PDB entry 8CEN | electron microscopy, 3.00 A resolution | chains A and M of the 46 polymer chains in the assembly

Chain A:
Protein: DNA-directed RNA polymerase II subunit RPB1
Organism: Saccharomyces cerevisiae
Notes: EC 2.7.7.6
Reference sequence: P04050 (RPB1_YEAST); the author numbering skips numbers that UniProt does not, so the offset changes along the chain: 1-1454 = UniProt 1-1454; 1469-1614 = UniProt 1455-1600; 1629-1653 = UniProt 1601-1625; 1661-1768 = UniProt 1626-1733
Amino-acid sequence (1733 residues; numbered 1 to 1768; 35 numbers in that range are skipped by the numbering (no residue carries them; nothing is unmodelled there); the number before each row is that of its first residue):
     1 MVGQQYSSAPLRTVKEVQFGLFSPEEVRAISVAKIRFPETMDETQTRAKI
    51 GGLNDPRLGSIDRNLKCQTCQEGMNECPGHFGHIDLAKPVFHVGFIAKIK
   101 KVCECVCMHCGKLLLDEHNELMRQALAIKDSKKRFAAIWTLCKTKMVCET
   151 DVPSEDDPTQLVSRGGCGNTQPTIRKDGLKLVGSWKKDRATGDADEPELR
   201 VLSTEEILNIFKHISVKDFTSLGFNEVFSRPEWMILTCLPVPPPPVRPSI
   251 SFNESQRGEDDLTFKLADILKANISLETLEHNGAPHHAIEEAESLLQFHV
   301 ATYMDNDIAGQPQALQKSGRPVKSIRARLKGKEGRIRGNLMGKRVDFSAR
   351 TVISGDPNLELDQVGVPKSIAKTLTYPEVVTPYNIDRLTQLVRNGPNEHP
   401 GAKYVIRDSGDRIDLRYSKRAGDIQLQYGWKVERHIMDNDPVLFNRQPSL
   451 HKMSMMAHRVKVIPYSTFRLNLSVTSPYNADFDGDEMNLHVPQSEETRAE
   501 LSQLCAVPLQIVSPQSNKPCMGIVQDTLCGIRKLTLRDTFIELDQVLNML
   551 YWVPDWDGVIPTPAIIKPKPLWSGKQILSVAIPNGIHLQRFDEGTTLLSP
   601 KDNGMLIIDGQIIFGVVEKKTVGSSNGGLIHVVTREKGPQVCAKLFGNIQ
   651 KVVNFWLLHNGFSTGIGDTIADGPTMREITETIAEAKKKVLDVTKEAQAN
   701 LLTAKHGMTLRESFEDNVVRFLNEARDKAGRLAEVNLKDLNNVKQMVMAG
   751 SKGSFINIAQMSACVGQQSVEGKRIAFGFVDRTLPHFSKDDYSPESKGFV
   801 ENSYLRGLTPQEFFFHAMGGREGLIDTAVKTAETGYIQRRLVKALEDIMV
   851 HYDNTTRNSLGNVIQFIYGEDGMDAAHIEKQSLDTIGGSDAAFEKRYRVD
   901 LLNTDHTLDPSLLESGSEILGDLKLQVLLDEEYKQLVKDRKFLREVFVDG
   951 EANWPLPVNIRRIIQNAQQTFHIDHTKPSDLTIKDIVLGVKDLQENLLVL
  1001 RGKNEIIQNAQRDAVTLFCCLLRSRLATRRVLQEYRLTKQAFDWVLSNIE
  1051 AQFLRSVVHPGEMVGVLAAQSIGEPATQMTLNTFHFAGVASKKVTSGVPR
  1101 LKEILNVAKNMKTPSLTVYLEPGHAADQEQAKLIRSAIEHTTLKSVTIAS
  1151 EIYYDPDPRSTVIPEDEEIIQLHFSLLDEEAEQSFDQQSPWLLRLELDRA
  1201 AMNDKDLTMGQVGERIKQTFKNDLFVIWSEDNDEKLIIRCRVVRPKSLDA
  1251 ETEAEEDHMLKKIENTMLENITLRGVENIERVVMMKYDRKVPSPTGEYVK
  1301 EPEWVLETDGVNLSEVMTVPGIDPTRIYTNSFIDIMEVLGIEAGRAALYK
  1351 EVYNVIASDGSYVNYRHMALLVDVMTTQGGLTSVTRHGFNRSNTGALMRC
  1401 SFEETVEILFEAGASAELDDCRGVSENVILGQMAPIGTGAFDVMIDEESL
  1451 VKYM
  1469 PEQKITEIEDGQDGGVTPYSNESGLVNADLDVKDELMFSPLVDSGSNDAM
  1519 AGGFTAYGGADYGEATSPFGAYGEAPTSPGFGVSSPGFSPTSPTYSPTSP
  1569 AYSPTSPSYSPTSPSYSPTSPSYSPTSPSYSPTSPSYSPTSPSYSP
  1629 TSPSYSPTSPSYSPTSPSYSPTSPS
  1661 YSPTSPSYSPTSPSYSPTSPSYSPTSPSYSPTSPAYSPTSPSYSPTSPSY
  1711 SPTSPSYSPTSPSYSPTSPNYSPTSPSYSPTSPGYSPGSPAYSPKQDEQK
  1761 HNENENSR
Disordered / not traced: 1, 189-196, 1080-1092, 1178-1183, 1469-1571, 1661-1664, 1679-1768
Metal / ion sites: Zn2+ site 1: C67, C70, C77, H80; Zn2+ site 2: C107, C110, C148, C167; Mg2+: D483, D485
Curated features (UniProtKB/Swiss-Prot):
  - region: P248 to D260 (Lid loop), N306 to K323 (Rudder loop), P810 to E822 (Bridging helix)
  - binding site (Zn(2+)): C67, C70, C77, H80, C107, C110, C148, C167
  - binding site (Mg(2+)): D481, D483, D485
  - modified residue: T1485 (Phosphothreonine)
  - cross-link (Glycyl lysine isopeptide (Lys-Gly)): K695 (interchain with G-Cter in ubiquitin), K1246 (interchain with G-Cter in ubiquitin), K1350 (interchain with G-Cter in ubiquitin)

Chain M:
Protein: Transcription initiation factor IIB
Organism: Saccharomyces cerevisiae
Reference sequence: P29055 (TF2B_YEAST); numbering as in UniProt (aligned over 1-345)
Amino-acid sequence (352 residues; row label = number of the first residue in the row):
     1 MMTRESIDKRAGRRGPNLNIVLTCPECKVYPPKIVERFSEGDVVCALCGL
    51 VLSDKLVDTRSEWRTFSNDDHNGDDPSRVGEASNPLLDGNNLSTRIGKGE
   101 TTDMRFTKELNKAQGKNVMDKKDNEVQAAFAKITMLCDAAELPKIVKDCA
   151 KEAYKLCHDEKTLKGKSMESIMAASILIGCRRAEVARTFKEIQSLIHVKT
   201 KEFGKTLNIMKNILRGKSEDGFLKIDTDNMSGAQNLTYIPRFCSHLGLPM
   251 QVTTSAEYTAKKCKEIKEIAGKSPITIAVVSIYLNILLFQIPITAAKVGQ
   301 TLQVTEGTIKSGYKILYEHRDKLVDPQLIANGVVSLDNLPGVEKKKHHHH
   351 HH
Disordered / not traced: 1-13, 59-77, 343-352
Sequence notes: expression tag (346-352)
Metal / ion sites: Zn2+: C24, C27, C45, C48
Curated features (UniProtKB/Swiss-Prot):
  - zinc finger: I20 to S53 (TFIIB-type)
  - binding site (Zn(2+)): C24, C27, C45, C48

How chain A and chain M interact:
Residue-residue contacts - 121 pairs, chain A then chain M:
  V2(A) - V51(M)
  V2(A) - L52(M)
  V2(A) - D54(M)
  G3(A) - D54(M)
  P38(A) - L92(M)
  E39(A) - N90(M)
  T40(A) - L92(M)
  M41(A) - N90(M)  hydrogen bond (backbone-side chain)
  D42(A) - N90(M)  hydrogen bond (backbone-side chain)
  Q45(A) - P85(M)
  Q45(A) - N90(M)
  P56(A) - L18(M)  hydrophobic
  R63(A) - I20(M)
  R63(A) - L56(M)
  N64(A) - L18(M)
  N64(A) - N19(M)
  N64(A) - I20(M)  hydrogen bond (backbone-backbone)
  L65(A) - L18(M)
  L65(A) - I20(M)
  K66(A) - L18(M)  hydrogen bond (backbone-backbone)
  K66(A) - I20(M)
  C67(A) - L18(M)
  Q68(A) - P16(M)
  Q68(A) - L18(M)
  G73(A) - I20(M)
  M74(A) - V57(M)  hydrophobic
  N75(A) - D54(M)  hydrogen bond (side chain-backbone)
  N75(A) - K55(M)
  D177(A) - F106(M)
  G178(A) - F106(M)
  I250(A) - R78(M)
  I250(A) - V79(M)
  I250(A) - G80(M)
  F252(A) - E81(M)
  F252(A) - A82(M)  hydrophobic
  Q256(A) - N84(M)
  G258(A) - E81(M)
  E259(A) - G80(M)
  E259(A) - E81(M)  hydrogen bond (backbone-backbone)
  D260(A) - V79(M)
  D261(A) - V79(M)
  D261(A) - G80(M)
  F264(A) - L92(M)  hydrophobic
  F264(A) - S93(M)
  F264(A) - T94(M)
  A267(A) - L92(M)  hydrophobic
  D268(A) - S93(M)
  D268(A) - T94(M)  hydrogen bond
  K271(A) - N91(M)
  K271(A) - L92(M)  hydrogen bond (side chain-backbone)
  K271(A) - M119(M)
  S275(A) - N117(M)  hydrogen bond
  H287(A) - E109(M)  salt bridge
  H287(A) - K116(M)
  E291(A) - E109(M)
  E291(A) - K112(M)
  E291(A) - A113(M)  hydrogen bond (side chain-backbone)
  L295(A) - L110(M)  hydrophobic
  L295(A) - A113(M)  hydrophobic
  F298(A) - I96(M)  hydrophobic
  F298(A) - L110(M)  hydrophobic
  I308(A) - T101(M)
  A309(A) - T101(M)
  G310(A) - T101(M)  hydrogen bond (backbone-backbone)
  G310(A) - D103(M)
  G310(A) - F106(M)
  Q311(A) - T101(M)  hydrogen bond (backbone-backbone)
  Q311(A) - T102(M)  hydrogen bond (backbone-side chain)
  Q311(A) - F106(M)
  P312(A) - I96(M)  hydrophobic
  P312(A) - G97(M)
  P312(A) - T102(M)
  P312(A) - F106(M)
  P312(A) - T107(M)
  P312(A) - L110(M)  hydrophobic
  Q313(A) - G97(M)  hydrogen bond (backbone-backbone)
  Q313(A) - G99(M)
  A314(A) - R95(M)
  L315(A) - T94(M)
  L315(A) - R95(M)  hydrogen bond (backbone-backbone)
  L315(A) - G97(M)
  Q316(A) - E81(M)
  Q316(A) - T94(M)
  Q316(A) - R95(M)  hydrogen bond (backbone-side chain)
  K317(A) - S93(M)
  K317(A) - R95(M)  hydrogen bond (backbone-side chain)
  S318(A) - E81(M)  hydrogen bond
  S318(A) - R95(M)
  G319(A) - R95(M)
  R320(A) - V79(M)  hydrogen bond (side chain-backbone)
  R320(A) - G80(M)  hydrogen bond (side chain-backbone)
  R320(A) - E81(M)  salt bridge
  Y404(A) - E40(M)
  Y404(A) - D42(M)
  R407(A) - E26(M)  salt bridge
  R407(A) - L50(M)
  D411(A) - L50(M)
  R412(A) - D42(M)  salt bridge
  R412(A) - G49(M)
  R412(A) - L50(M)
  R412(A) - V51(M)  hydrogen bond (backbone-backbone)
  R412(A) - D54(M)
  I413(A) - C48(M)
  I413(A) - G49(M)
  I413(A) - L50(M)  hydrophobic
  D414(A) - G49(M)  hydrogen bond (backbone-backbone)
  R416(A) - R37(M)
  R416(A) - E40(M)  salt bridge
  R416(A) - G49(M)
  Y417(A) - V35(M)
  Y417(A) - R37(M)
  Y417(A) - V44(M)  hydrophobic
  Y417(A) - A46(M)
  Y417(A) - L47(M)
  Y417(A) - C48(M)
  Y417(A) - G49(M)  hydrogen bond (backbone-backbone)
  S418(A) - C48(M)
  R420(A) - A46(M)  hydrogen bond (side chain-backbone)
  R420(A) - L47(M)
  A421(A) - L47(M)
  A421(A) - C48(M)  hydrophobic
Interface residues without a listed pair, chain A (71 interface residues in all): R47, L53, S251, E254, R257, T263, K265, S294, H299, V322, K323
Interface residues without a listed pair, chain M (59 interface residues in all): R14, E36, C45, S53, D58, S83, D88, E100, R105, Q114

In short:
Chain A and chain M form an interface of 71 and 59 residues respectively, with 24 hydrogen bonds and 5 salt
bridges. Among the polar pairs are H287(A)-E109(M), R320(A)-E81(M) and R407(A)-E26(M).
Here chain A is DNA-directed RNA polymerase II subunit RPB1 and chain M is Transcription initiation factor
IIB, both from Saccharomyces cerevisiae. Entry 8CEN (Yeast RNA polymerase II transcription pre-initiation
complex with core Mediator) was determined by electron microscopy (same publication as 8CEO).
